PDB entry 8DH6 | electron microscopy, 2.94 A resolution | chains a and c of the 9 polymer chains in the assembly

Chain a:
Protein: Cytochrome c oxidase subunit 1
Source organism: Saccharomyces cerevisiae
Notes: EC 7.1.1.9
UniProt: P00401 (COX1_YEAST); residues 1-534 here = UniProt positions 1-534
Sequence (534 residues; row label = number of the first residue in the row):
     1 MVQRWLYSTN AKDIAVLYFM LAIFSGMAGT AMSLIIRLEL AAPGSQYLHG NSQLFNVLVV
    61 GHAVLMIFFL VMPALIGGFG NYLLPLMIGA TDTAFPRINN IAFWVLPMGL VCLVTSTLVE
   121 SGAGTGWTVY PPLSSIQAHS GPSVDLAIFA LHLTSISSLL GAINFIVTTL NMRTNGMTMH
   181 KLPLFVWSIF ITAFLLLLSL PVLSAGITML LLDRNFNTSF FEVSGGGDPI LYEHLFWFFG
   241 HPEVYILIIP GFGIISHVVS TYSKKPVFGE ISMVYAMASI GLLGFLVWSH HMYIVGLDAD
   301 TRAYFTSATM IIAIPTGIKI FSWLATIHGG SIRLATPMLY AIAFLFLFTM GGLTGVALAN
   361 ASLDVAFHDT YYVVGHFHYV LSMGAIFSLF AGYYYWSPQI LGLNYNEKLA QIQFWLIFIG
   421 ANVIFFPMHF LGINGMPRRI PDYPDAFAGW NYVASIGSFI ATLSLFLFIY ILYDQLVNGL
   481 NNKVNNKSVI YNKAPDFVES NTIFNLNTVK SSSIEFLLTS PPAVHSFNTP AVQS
Bound ions: Ca2+: Glu39, Ala42, Gly44; heme a Fe site 1: His62, His378; Cu ion: His290, His291; heme a Fe site 2 near His376 (its only coordinating residue here)
Ligand contacts:
  - heme a (HEA), molecule 1: Phe19, Ile23, Gly26, Met27, Thr30, Ser33, Ile36, Arg37, Phe55, Val59, His62, Ala63, Met66, Ile67, Leu70, Val71, Gly126, Trp127, Tyr371, Val374, Phe377, His378, Leu381, Ser382, Ile386, Leu389, Phe390, Tyr393, Ile417, Ile424, Phe425, Met428, Arg438, Arg439, Ile440, Ser458, Ala461, Leu465, Phe468
  - heme a (HEA), molecule 2: Trp127, Thr128, Trp237, His241, Val244, Tyr245, Ile248, His290, His291, Thr309, Ile312, Ala313, Thr316, Gly317, Ile320, Phe321, Phe348, Thr349, Gly352, Leu353, Gly355, Val356, Leu358, Ala359, Asp364, His368, Val373, His376, Phe377, Val380, Leu381, Arg438, Arg439
UniProt features mapped onto this chain:
  - binding site (Ca(2+)): Glu39, Ala42, Gly44, Pro441
  - binding site (Fe(II)-heme a): His62, His378
  - binding site (Cu cation): His241, His290, His291
  - binding site (O2): Tyr245
  - binding site (Mg(2+)): His368, Asp369
  - binding site (heme a3): His376
  - cross-link: His241 to Tyr245 (1'-histidyl-3'-tyrosine (His-Tyr))

Chain c:
Protein: Cytochrome c oxidase subunit 3
Source organism: Saccharomyces cerevisiae
Notes: EC 7.1.1.9
UniProt: P00420 (COX3_YEAST); residues 1-269 here = UniProt positions 1-269
Sequence (269 residues; each row starts with the number of its first residue):
     1 MTHLERSRHQ QHPFHMVMPS PWPIVVSFAL LSLALSTALT MHGYIGNMNM VYLALFVLLT
    61 SSILWFRDIV AEATYLGDHT MAVRKGINLG FLMFVLSEVL IFAGLFWAYF HSAMSPDVTL
   121 GACWPPVGIE AVQPTELPLL NTIILLSSGA TVTYSHHALI AGNRNKALSG LLITFWLIVI
   181 FVTCQYIEYT NAAFTISDGV YGSVFYAGTG LHFLHMVMLA AMLGVNYWRM RNYHLTAGHH
   241 VGYETTIIYT HVLDVIWLFL YVVFYWWGV
UniProt features mapped onto this chain:
  - natural variant: Val263 (V263T: In strain: D273-10B/A48)

Interface between chain a and chain c:
Pairs across the interface (92; chain a residue first):
  Leu6(a) - Ile24(c)
  Tyr7(a) - Pro19(c)
  Tyr7(a) - Ser20(c)  hydrogen bond (backbone-backbone)
  Tyr7(a) - Pro21(c)  hydrophobic
  Thr9(a) - Val17(c)
  Thr9(a) - Met18(c)
  Thr9(a) - Pro19(c)
  Thr91(a) - His12(c)
  Thr91(a) - Met16(c)
  Phe95(a) - Gly86(c)
  Phe95(a) - Ile87(c)  hydrophobic
  Phe95(a) - Gly90(c)
  Pro96(a) - Val17(c)
  Arg97(a) - Val17(c)
  Arg97(a) - Ser20(c)
  Arg97(a) - Pro23(c)
  Arg97(a) - Trp65(c)
  Arg97(a) - Glu72(c)  salt bridge
  Asn100(a) - Pro23(c)
  Ile101(a) - Pro23(c)
  Ile101(a) - Val26(c)  hydrophobic
  Ile101(a) - Trp65(c)  hydrophobic
  Trp104(a) - Ile24(c)  hydrophobic
  Trp104(a) - Ser27(c)
  Val105(a) - Ser27(c)
  Met108(a) - Ser27(c)
  Met108(a) - Phe28(c)  hydrophobic
  Met108(a) - Leu31(c)  hydrophobic
  Glu120(a) - Tyr44(c)
  Ile136(a) - His42(c)
  Gly141(a) - His42(c)
  Pro142(a) - Ala38(c)
  Pro142(a) - His42(c)
  Pro142(a) - Tyr44(c)
  Asp145(a) - His42(c)  salt bridge
  Leu146(a) - Leu35(c)  hydrophobic
  Leu146(a) - Ala38(c)  hydrophobic
  Phe149(a) - Ala34(c)
  Phe149(a) - Thr37(c)
  Phe149(a) - Ala38(c)  hydrophobic
  Leu153(a) - Leu30(c)  hydrophobic
  Ile156(a) - Leu30(c)  hydrophobic
  Leu159(a) - Ser97(c)
  Ile163(a) - Gly90(c)
  Ile166(a) - Met93(c)  hydrophobic
  Val167(a) - Gly86(c)
  Val167(a) - Gly90(c)
  Leu170(a) - Leu89(c)  hydrophobic
  Asn171(a) - Phe14(c)
  Asn171(a) - Ala82(c)  hydrogen bond (side chain-backbone)
  Asn171(a) - Lys85(c)
  Asn171(a) - Gly86(c)
  Met172(a) - Phe14(c)  hydrophobic
  Leu197(a) - Met93(c)  hydrophobic
  Leu197(a) - Ser97(c)
  Pro201(a) - Ser97(c)
  Pro201(a) - Leu100(c)  hydrophobic
  Pro201(a) - Ile101(c)  hydrophobic
  Met209(a) - Leu105(c)  hydrophobic
  Met209(a) - Ala108(c)  hydrophobic
  Arg214(a) - His42(c)
  Asn215(a) - Met41(c)
  Asn215(a) - His42(c)  hydrogen bond
  Phe216(a) - Met41(c)  hydrophobic
  Thr218(a) - Ile196(c)  hydrogen bond (side chain-backbone)
  Thr218(a) - Ser203(c)  hydrogen bond
  Ser219(a) - Gly199(c)
  Ser219(a) - Val200(c)  hydrogen bond (side chain-backbone)
  Ser219(a) - Ser203(c)  hydrogen bond (backbone-side chain)
  Phe220(a) - Ser203(c)
  Phe220(a) - Val204(c)
  Phe220(a) - Ala207(c)  hydrophobic
  Val223(a) - Thr119(c)
  Gly225(a) - Leu120(c)
  Gly225(a) - Gly199(c)
  Gly225(a) - Val200(c)  hydrogen bond (backbone-backbone)
  Gly226(a) - Asp117(c)
  Gly226(a) - Thr119(c)
  Gly226(a) - Leu120(c)
  Gly226(a) - Val200(c)
  Gly227(a) - Asp117(c)
  Gly227(a) - Val200(c)
  Asp228(a) - His111(c)  salt bridge
  Leu231(a) - Ala108(c)  hydrophobic
  Leu231(a) - His111(c)
  His234(a) - Trp107(c)
  Leu235(a) - Trp107(c)  hydrophobic
  Phe238(a) - Trp107(c)  hydrophobic
  Trp288(a) - Trp107(c)  hydrophobic
  Asn528(a) - Gln11(c)
  Asn528(a) - His12(c)
  Pro530(a) - Gln11(c)
Other interface residues (no listed pair), chain a (61 interface residues in all): Gln3, Asp92, Ile98, Val111, Thr115, Phe194, Leu198, Val202, Ala205, Asn217, Phe527, Thr529
Other interface residues (no listed pair), chain c (56 interface residues in all): Gln10, Asp68, Ile69, Phe94, Leu96, Gly104, Ser112, Ser197

In short:
Chain a and chain c form an interface of 61 and 56 residues respectively; the contacts include 8 hydrogen
bonds and 3 salt bridges. Polar contacts include Arg97(a)-Glu72(c), Asp145(a)-His42(c) and
Asp228(a)-His111(c). Bound to chain a: heme a.
Here chain a is Cytochrome c oxidase subunit 1 and chain c is Cytochrome c oxidase subunit 3, both from
Saccharomyces cerevisiae. Entry 8DH6 (Cryo-EM structure of Saccharomyces cerevisiae cytochrome c oxidase
(Complex IV) extracted in lipid nanodiscs) was determined by electron microscopy.
